Entry 8UTN (electron microscopy, 3.10 A resolution); this record covers chains K and N of the 7 polymer chains in the assembly.

== Chain K (and N) ==
Name: Kinesin-like protein KIF1A
Organism: Homo sapiens
Notes: chain N of this document is another copy of the same molecule, construct and numbering; everything in this record applies to it too
UniProt: Q12756 (KIF1A_HUMAN); residues 1-393 here = UniProt positions 1-393
Sequence (438 residues; each row starts with the number of its first residue):
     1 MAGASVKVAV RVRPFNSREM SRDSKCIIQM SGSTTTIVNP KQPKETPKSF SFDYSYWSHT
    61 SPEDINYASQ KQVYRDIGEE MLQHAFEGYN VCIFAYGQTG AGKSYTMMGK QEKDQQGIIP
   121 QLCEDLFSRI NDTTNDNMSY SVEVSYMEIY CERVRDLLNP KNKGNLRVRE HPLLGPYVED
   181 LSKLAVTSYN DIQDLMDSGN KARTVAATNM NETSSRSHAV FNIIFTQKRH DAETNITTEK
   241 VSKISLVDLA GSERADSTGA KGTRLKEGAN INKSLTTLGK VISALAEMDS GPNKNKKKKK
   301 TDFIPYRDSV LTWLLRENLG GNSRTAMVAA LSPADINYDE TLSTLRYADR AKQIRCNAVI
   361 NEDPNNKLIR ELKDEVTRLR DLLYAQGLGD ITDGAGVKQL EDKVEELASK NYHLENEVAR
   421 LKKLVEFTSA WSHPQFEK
Disordered / not traced: 1-3, 390-438 (chain N: 1, 390-438)
Differences from the reference sequence: linker (394-425); expression tag (426-438)
Ion coordination: Mg2+: Ser104, Ser215 (together with AMP-PNP)
Residues lining bound ligands: AMP-PNP (ANP; phosphoaminophosphonic acid-adenylate ester): Arg11, Val12, Arg13, Pro14, Ser58, Gln98, Thr99, Gly100, Ala101, Gly102, Lys103, Ser104, Tyr105, Asn211, Thr213, Ser214, Ser215, Gly251

== Interface between chain K and chain N ==
Contacting residue pairs (26):
  Leu368(K) - Ile369(N)  hydrophobic
  Ile369(K) - Asn365(N)
  Ile369(K) - Leu368(N)  hydrophobic
  Ile369(K) - Ile369(N)  hydrophobic
  Ile369(K) - Leu372(N)
  Leu372(K) - Ile369(N)
  Leu372(K) - Leu372(N)  hydrophobic
  Leu372(K) - Lys373(N)
  Leu372(K) - Val376(N)
  Lys373(K) - Leu372(N)
  Glu375(K) - Val376(N)
  Glu375(K) - Arg380(N)  salt bridge
  Val376(K) - Leu372(N)
  Val376(K) - Glu375(N)
  Val376(K) - Val376(N)  hydrophobic
  Leu379(K) - Val376(N)
  Leu379(K) - Leu379(N)  hydrophobic
  Leu379(K) - Arg380(N)
  Leu379(K) - Leu383(N)  hydrophobic
  Arg380(K) - Glu375(N)  salt bridge
  Leu383(K) - Leu379(N)  hydrophobic
  Leu383(K) - Leu382(N)  hydrophobic
  Leu383(K) - Leu383(N)  hydrophobic
  Gln386(K) - Leu388(N)
  Leu388(K) - Gln386(N)
  Leu388(K) - Leu388(N)  hydrophobic
Other interface residues (no listed pair), chain K (12 interface residues in all): Leu382

== Summary ==
Chain K and chain N form an interface of 12 and 13 residues respectively; the contacts include 2 salt bridges.
The salt-bridged pair is Glu375(K)-Arg380(N). Bound to chain K: AMP-PNP. Ser104(K) and Ser215(K) coordinate
Mg2+.
Chain K and chain N are both Kinesin-like protein KIF1A (Homo sapiens); the structure, KIF1A[1-393] AMP-PNP
bound two-heads-bound state in complex with a microtubule (class T23L1), was determined by electron microscopy
(same publication as 8UTO, 8UTP, 8UTQ, 8UTR, 8UTS, 8UTT and 4 further entries).
